Entry 3U5Z (X-ray diffraction, 3.50 A resolution); this record covers chains D and E of the 10 polymer chains in the assembly.

Chain D (and E):
Molecule: DNA polymerase accessory protein 44
From: Enterobacteria phage T4
Notes: chain E of this document is another copy of the same molecule, construct and numbering; everything in this record applies to it too
UniProtKB: P04526 (DPA44_BPT4); residue numbers follow UniProt; this construct covers 1-319
Amino-acid sequence (324 residues; numbered -4 to 319; the number before each row is that of its first residue; numbers below 1 keep their minus sign (Gly-4 is residue -4)):
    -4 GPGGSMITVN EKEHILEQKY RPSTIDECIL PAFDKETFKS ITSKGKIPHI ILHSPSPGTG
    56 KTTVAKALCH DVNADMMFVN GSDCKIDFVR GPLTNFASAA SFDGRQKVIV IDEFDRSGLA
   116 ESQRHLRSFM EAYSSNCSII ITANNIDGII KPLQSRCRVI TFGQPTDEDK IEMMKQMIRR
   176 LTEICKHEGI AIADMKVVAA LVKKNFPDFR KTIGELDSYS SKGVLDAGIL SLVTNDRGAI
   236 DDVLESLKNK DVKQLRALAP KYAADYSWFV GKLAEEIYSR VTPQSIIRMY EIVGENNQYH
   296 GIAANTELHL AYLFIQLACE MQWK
Not modelled in the structure: -4 to -1 (chain E: -4 to 1, 221-233)
Differences from the reference sequence: expression tag (-4 to 0)
Metal / ion sites: Mg2+: Thr57, Glu108
Residues lining bound ligands: 08T ([[[(2R,3S,4R,5R)-5-(6-aminopurin-9-yl)-3,4-bis(oxidanyl)oxolan-2-yl]methoxy-oxidanyl-phosphoryl]oxy-oxidanyl-phosphoryl]oxy-tris(fluoranyl)beryllium): Glu12, Gln13, Tyr15, Arg16, Pro17, Cys23, Ile24, Pro52, Gly53, Thr54, Gly55, Lys56, Thr57, Thr58, Glu108, Thr137, Asn139, Arg175, Phe204, Arg205, Ile208
Swiss-Prot annotation at these positions:
  - binding site (ATP): Glu12 to Tyr15, Ile24, Gly53 to Thr58, Arg205
Reported in the primary citation:
  - binding site for 08T: Arg151
  - allosteric site: Lys80 (proposed by the authors, not directly observed)

How chain D and chain E interact:
Residue-residue contacts (86):
  Lys7(D) with Ser130(E)
  Glu8(D) with Ser129(E), hydrogen bond; Ser130(E)
  His9(D) with Lys41(E); Ile42(E), hydrogen bond (side chain-backbone); Gln101(E), hydrogen bond; Ser129(E); Ser130(E)
  Ile10(D) with Pro43(E), hydrophobic; His44(E); Ser129(E)
  Glu12(D) with Arg151(E)
  Gln13(D) with Glu126(E), hydrogen bond (side chain-backbone); Ser129(E), hydrogen bond
  Arg16(D) with Glu126(E), salt bridge
  Pro52(D) with Pro147(E), hydrophobic; Ser150(E)
  Asn75(D) with His120(E), hydrogen bond (side chain-backbone); Ser123(E)
  Ser77(D) with Arg85(E), hydrogen bond (backbone-side chain); Arg119(E); His120(E)
  Asp78(D) with Arg85(E), salt bridge; His120(E), salt bridge
  Lys80(D) with Arg85(E)
  Asp107(D) with Ser123(E), hydrogen bond
  Glu108(D) with Arg122(E), salt bridge; Arg151(E), salt bridge
  Asp110(D) with Arg122(E), salt bridge
  Arg111(D) with Arg85(E); Glu116(E), salt bridge
  Ser112(D) with Glu116(E), hydrogen bond (backbone-side chain)
  Gly113(D) with Glu116(E)
  Asn139(D) with Arg122(E); Pro147(E)
  Asp203(D) with Ser150(E), hydrogen bond
  Arg205(D) with Glu126(E), salt bridge; Ser150(E), hydrogen bond; Arg151(E)
  Lys206(D) with Gln149(E); Ser150(E)
  Gly209(D) with Arg153(E)
  Asp212(D) with Lys39(E), salt bridge
  Ser213(D) with Arg153(E), hydrogen bond
  Ser216(D) with Ser35(E)
  Val247(D) with Tyr273(E)
  Lys248(D) with Tyr273(E)
  Arg251(D) with Ala269(E); Glu270(E); Tyr273(E); Tyr285(E), hydrogen bond
  Pro255(D) with Pro50(E)
  Lys256(D) with Gln159(E)
  Ala259(D) with His48(E)
  Tyr294(D) with Gln293(E); Tyr294(E), hydrophobic
  His295(D) with Asp142(E), salt bridge
  Ile297(D) with Asn292(E); Gln293(E); Tyr294(E); His295(E); Ile297(E), hydrophobic
  Ala298(D) with Asn292(E); Gln293(E), hydrogen bond (backbone-backbone)
  Ala299(D) with Asn140(E), hydrogen bond (backbone-side chain); Tyr261(E), hydrophobic; Ser262(E); Asn292(E), hydrogen bond (backbone-side chain); His295(E)
  Asn300(D) with Ser262(E); Gly266(E); Asn292(E), hydrogen bond (backbone-side chain)
  Thr301(D) with Asn140(E), hydrogen bond; Asp142(E), hydrogen bond
  Leu303(D) with Val265(E), hydrophobic; Ala269(E), hydrophobic; Val288(E), hydrophobic; Asn292(E)
  His304(D) with Asn292(E); Gln293(E)
  Tyr307(D) with Tyr285(E); Glu286(E); Gly289(E); Gln293(E)
  Ile310(D) with Tyr285(E), hydrophobic
  Cys314(D) with Ile282(E), hydrophobic
Interface residues without a listed pair, chain D (51 interface residues in all): Gly53, Thr57, Phe73, Phe109, Ser215, Ala258, Glu290
Interface residues without a listed pair, chain E (53 interface residues in all): Phe28, Ile81, Phe124, Met125, Ser133, Ile141, Lys146, Thr156, Glu290, Gly296

Overview:
Chain D and chain E form an interface of 51 and 53 residues respectively; the contacts include 19 hydrogen
bonds and 10 salt bridges. Among the polar pairs are Arg16(D)-Glu126(E), Asp78(D)-Arg85(E) and
Asp78(D)-His120(E). Bound to chain D: compound 08T. The paper reports a binding site for 08T at Arg151(D); an
allosteric site at Lys80(D).
Both chains are DNA polymerase accessory protein 44 (Enterobacteria phage T4). Entry 3U5Z (Structure of T4
Bacteriophage clamp loader bound to the T4 clamp, primer-template DNA, and ATP analog) was determined by X-ray
diffraction, deposited together with 3U60 and 3U61.
